Entry 7EJL (X-ray diffraction, 1.89 A resolution); this record covers chains A and C of the 3 polymer chains in the assembly.

# Chain A
Name: MHC class I antigen
Organism: Homo sapiens
UniProtKB: A0A411J078 (A0A411J078_HUMAN); residues 1-274 here correspond to UniProt positions 25-298 (UniProt number = residue number + 24)
Chain sequence (281 residues; row label = number of the first residue in the row; numbers below 1 keep their minus sign (Gly-6 is residue -6)):
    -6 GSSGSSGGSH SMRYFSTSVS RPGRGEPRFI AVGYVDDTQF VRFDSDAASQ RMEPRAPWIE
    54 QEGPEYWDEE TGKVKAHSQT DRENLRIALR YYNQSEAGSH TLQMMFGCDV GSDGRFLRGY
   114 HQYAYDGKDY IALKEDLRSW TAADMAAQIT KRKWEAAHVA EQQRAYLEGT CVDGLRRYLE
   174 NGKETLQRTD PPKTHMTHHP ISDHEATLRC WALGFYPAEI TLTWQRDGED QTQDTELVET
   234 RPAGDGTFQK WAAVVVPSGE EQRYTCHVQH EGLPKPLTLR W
Disordered / not traced: -6 to 0
Disulfides: Cys101-Cys164, Cys203-Cys259
Construct notes: expression tag (-6 to 0)

# Chain C
Name: 9-mer peptide from the HCoV spike protein
Chain sequence (9 residues; each row starts with the number of its first residue):
     1 QYIKWPWYI

# How chain A and chain C interact
Contacting residue pairs (44):
  Tyr7(A) - Gln1(C)  hydrogen bond (side chain-backbone)
  Tyr7(A) - Tyr2(C)  hydrophobic
  Phe22(A) - Tyr2(C)
  Ala24(A) - Tyr2(C)
  Met45(A) - Tyr2(C)  hydrophobic
  Tyr59(A) - Gln1(C)
  Glu63(A) - Gln1(C)
  Glu63(A) - Tyr2(C)  hydrogen bond (side chain-backbone)
  Lys66(A) - Gln1(C)
  Lys66(A) - Tyr2(C)  hydrogen bond (side chain-backbone)
  Lys66(A) - Ile3(C)
  Lys66(A) - Lys4(C)
  Val67(A) - Tyr2(C)
  His70(A) - Tyr2(C)  hydrogen bond
  His70(A) - Pro6(C)
  Thr73(A) - Pro6(C)
  Thr73(A) - Trp7(C)
  Thr73(A) - Tyr8(C)
  Glu76(A) - Tyr8(C)
  Asn77(A) - Trp7(C)
  Asn77(A) - Tyr8(C)
  Asn77(A) - Ile9(C)  hydrogen bond (side chain-backbone)
  Ile80(A) - Tyr8(C)  hydrophobic
  Ile80(A) - Ile9(C)  hydrophobic
  Tyr84(A) - Ile9(C)  hydrogen bond (side chain-backbone)
  Met97(A) - Ile3(C)  hydrophobic
  Phe99(A) - Tyr2(C)  hydrophobic
  Phe99(A) - Ile3(C)  hydrophobic
  Tyr123(A) - Ile9(C)
  Thr143(A) - Ile9(C)  hydrogen bond (side chain-backbone)
  Lys146(A) - Ile9(C)
  Trp147(A) - Tyr8(C)  hydrogen bond (side chain-backbone)
  Trp147(A) - Ile9(C)  hydrophobic
  Gln155(A) - Trp5(C)
  Gln156(A) - Ile3(C)
  Gln156(A) - Trp5(C)  hydrogen bond (side chain-backbone)
  Tyr159(A) - Gln1(C)  hydrogen bond (side chain-backbone)
  Tyr159(A) - Tyr2(C)
  Tyr159(A) - Ile3(C)  hydrophobic
  Tyr159(A) - Lys4(C)
  Thr163(A) - Gln1(C)
  Thr163(A) - Lys4(C)  hydrogen bond
  Gly167(A) - Gln1(C)
  Tyr171(A) - Gln1(C)  hydrogen bond (side chain-backbone)
Other interface residues (no listed pair), chain A (31 interface residues in all): Met5, Ser9, Ala69, Ala150, Val152
The authors on this interface:
  - interface residues, chain C: Pro6(C)

# Overview
31 residues of chain A and 9 residues of chain C are in contact; the contacts include 12 hydrogen bonds. Polar
pairs include Tyr7(A)-Gln1(C), Glu63(A)-Tyr2(C) and Lys66(A)-Tyr2(C). The paper reports the interface residue
Pro6(C).
Here chain A is MHC class I antigen (Homo sapiens) and chain C is a 9-mer peptide from the HCoV spike protein.
Entry 7EJL (Complex Structure of HLA-A*2402 with the Peptide from HCoV(CoV-2) spike protein) was determined by
X-ray diffraction (same publication as 7EJM and 7EJN).
